Entry 1IG5 (X-ray diffraction, 1.50 A resolution); this record covers chain A.

[Chain A]
Protein: Vitamin D-dependent calcium-binding protein, intestinal
Source organism: Bos taurus
UniProtKB: P02633 (S100G_BOVIN); residues 1-75 here correspond to UniProt positions 4-78 (UniProt number = residue number + 3)
Amino-acid sequence (75 residues; numbered 1 to 75; the number before each row is that of its first residue):
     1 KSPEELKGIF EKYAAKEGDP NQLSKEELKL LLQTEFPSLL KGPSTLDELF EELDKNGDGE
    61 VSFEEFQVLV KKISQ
Bound ions: Mg2+: Asp54, Asn56, Asp58, Glu60

[In short]
The Mg2+ site is built by Asp54, Asn56, Asp58 and Glu60.
Chain A is Vitamin D-dependent calcium-binding protein, intestinal (Bos taurus); the structure, Bovine
calbindin D9K binding MG2+, was determined by X-ray diffraction, deposited together with 1IGV.
